PDB entry 8CYE | electron microscopy, 3.90 A resolution | chains J and U of the 22 polymer chains in the assembly

Chain J (and U):
Name: Flagellin
Organism: Escherichia coli O127:H6
Notes: chain U of this document is another copy of the same molecule, construct and numbering; everything in this record applies to it too
Reference sequence: B7USU2 (FLIC_ECO27); residues 1-548 here = UniProt positions 1-548
Sequence (548 residues; numbered 1 to 548; the number before each row is that of its first residue):
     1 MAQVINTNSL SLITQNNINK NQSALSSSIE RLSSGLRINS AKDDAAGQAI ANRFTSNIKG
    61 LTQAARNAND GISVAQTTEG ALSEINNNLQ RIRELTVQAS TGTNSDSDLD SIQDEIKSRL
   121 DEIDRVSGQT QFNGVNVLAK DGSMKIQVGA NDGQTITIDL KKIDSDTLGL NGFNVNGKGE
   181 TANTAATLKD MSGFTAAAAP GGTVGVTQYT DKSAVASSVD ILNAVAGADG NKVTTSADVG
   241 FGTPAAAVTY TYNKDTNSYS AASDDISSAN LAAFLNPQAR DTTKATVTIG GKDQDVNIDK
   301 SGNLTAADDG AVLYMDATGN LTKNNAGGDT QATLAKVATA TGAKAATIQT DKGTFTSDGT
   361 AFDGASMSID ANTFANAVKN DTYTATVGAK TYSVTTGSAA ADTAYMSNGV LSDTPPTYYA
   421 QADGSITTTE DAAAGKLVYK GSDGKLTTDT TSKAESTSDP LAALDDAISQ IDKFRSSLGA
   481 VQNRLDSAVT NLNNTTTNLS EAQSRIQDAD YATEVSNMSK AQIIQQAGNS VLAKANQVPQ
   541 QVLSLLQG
Not modelled in the structure: 1, 178-454, 548

Chain J / chain U interface:
Contacting residue pairs (8; chain J residue first):
  D44(J) with R91(U), salt bridge; E115(U)
  A46(J) with Q98(U); D108(U); S111(U); I112(U), hydrophobic
  G47(J) with Q98(U)
  I50(J) with D108(U)
Interface residues without a listed pair, chain J (6 interface residues in all): A49, R53
Interface residues without a listed pair, chain U (7 interface residues in all): L95

Summary:
6 residues of chain J and 7 residues of chain U are in contact; the contacts include 1 salt bridge. Its one
salt-bridged contact is D44(J)-R91(U).
Chain J and chain U are both Flagellin (Escherichia coli O127:H6); the structure, Cryo-EM asymmetric
reconstruction of the EPEC H6 bacterial flagellar filament Normal Waveform, was determined by electron
microscopy, deposited together with 8CVI, 8CWM and 8CXM.
